Entry 7EVY (electron microscopy, 2.98 A resolution); this record covers chains A and E of the 5 polymer chains in the assembly.

[Chain A]
Protein: Guanine nucleotide-binding protein G(i) subunit alpha-1
Source organism: Homo sapiens
UniProtKB: P63096 (GNAI1_HUMAN); residue numbers follow UniProt; this construct covers 1-354
Sequence (354 residues; row label = number of the first residue in the row):
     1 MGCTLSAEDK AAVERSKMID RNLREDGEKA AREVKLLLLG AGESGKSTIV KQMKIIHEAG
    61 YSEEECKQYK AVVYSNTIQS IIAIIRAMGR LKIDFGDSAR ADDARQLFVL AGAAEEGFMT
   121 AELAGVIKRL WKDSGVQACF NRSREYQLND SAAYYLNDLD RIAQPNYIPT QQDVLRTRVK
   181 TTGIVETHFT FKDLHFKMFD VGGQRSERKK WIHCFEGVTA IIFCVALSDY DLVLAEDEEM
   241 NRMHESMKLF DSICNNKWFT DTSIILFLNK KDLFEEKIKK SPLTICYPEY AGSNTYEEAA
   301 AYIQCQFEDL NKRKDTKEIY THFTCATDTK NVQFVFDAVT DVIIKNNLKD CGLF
Unresolved in the structure: 1-2, 58-181
UniProt features mapped onto this chain:
  - region: Lys35 to Thr48 (G1 motif), Asp173 to Thr181 (G2 motif), Phe196 to Arg205 (G3 motif), Ile265 to Asp272 (G4 motif), Thr324 to Thr329 (G5 motif)
  - binding site (GTP): Glu43 to Thr48, Ser151, Leu175 to Thr181, Asp200 to Gln204, Asn269 to Asp272, Ala326
  - binding site (Mg(2+)): Ser47, Thr181
  - modified residue: Arg178 (ADP-ribosylarginine), Gln204 (Deamidated glutamine), Cys351 (ADP-ribosylcysteine)
  - lipidation: Gly2 (N-myristoyl glycine), Cys3 (S-palmitoyl cysteine)
  - natural variant: Gly40 (G40C: In NEDHISB; G40R: In NEDHISB), Gly45 (G45D: In NEDHISB), Thr48 (T48I: In NEDHISB; T48K: In NEDHISB), Gln52 (Q52P: In NEDHISB), Ser75 (deletion: In NEDHISB; uncertain significance), Gln172 (deletion: In NEDHISB), Asp173 (D173V: In NEDHISB), Glu186 to Phe189 (deletion: In NEDHISB; uncertain significance), Cys224 (C224Y: In NEDHISB), Lys270 (K270N: In NEDHISB; K270R: In NEDHISB), Asp272 (D272G: In NEDHISB), Ala326 (A326P: In NEDHISB), 1 further natural variant entry in UniProt
  - mutagenesis: Gly42 (G42R: Abolishes switch to an activated conformation and dissociation from beta and gamma subunits upon GTP binding. Abolishes interaction with RGS family members), Glu116 (E116L: Enhances interaction (inactive GDP-bound) with RGS14), Gln147 (Q147L: Enhances interaction (inactive GDP-bound) with RGS14), Glu245 (E245L: Enhances interaction (inactive GDP-bound) with RGS14)

[Chain E]
Protein: scFv16
Source organism: Mus musculus
Notes: antibody fragment or engineered binder
Sequence (266 residues; each row starts with the number of its first residue):
     1 DVQLVESGGG LVQPGGSRKL SCSASGFAFS SFGMHWVRQA PEKGLEWVAY ISSGSGTIYY
    61 ADTVKGRFTI SRDDPKNTLF LQMTSLRSED TAMYYCVRSI YYYGSSPFDF WGQGTTLTVS
   121 SGGGGSGGGG SGGGGSDIVM TQATSSVPVT PGESVSISCR SSKSLLHSNG NTYLYWFLQR
   181 PGQSPQLLIY RMSNLASGVP DRFSGSGSGT AFTLTISRLE AEDVGVYYCM QHLEYPLTFG
   241 AGTKLELKAA AENLYFQGHH HHHHHH
Unresolved in the structure: 1, 122-135, 248-266
Disulfides: Cys159-Cys229

[Chain A / chain E interface]
Residue-residue contacts (20):
  Thr4(A) - His167(E)  hydrogen bond (backbone-side chain)
  Ser6(A) - His167(E)
  Ser6(A) - Tyr173(E)  hydrogen bond
  Ala7(A) - His232(E)
  Ala7(A) - Leu233(E)
  Ala7(A) - Tyr235(E)  hydrogen bond (backbone-side chain)
  Glu8(A) - Tyr101(E)
  Glu8(A) - Tyr173(E)
  Glu8(A) - Tyr175(E)  hydrogen bond
  Glu8(A) - Arg191(E)  salt bridge
  Ala11(A) - Tyr101(E)  hydrophobic
  Ala12(A) - Tyr101(E)
  Glu14(A) - Ser52(E)  hydrogen bond
  Glu14(A) - Ser53(E)
  Glu14(A) - Gly56(E)
  Glu14(A) - Thr57(E)
  Arg15(A) - Ile100(E)
  Arg15(A) - Tyr101(E)
  Met18(A) - Ser53(E)
  Met18(A) - Gly54(E)
Other interface residues (no listed pair), chain A (11 interface residues in all): Leu5, Lys10
Other interface residues (no listed pair), chain E (20 interface residues in all): Ser31, Tyr59, Tyr102, Pro107, Asn169, Glu234

[Overview]
The interface between chain A and chain E involves 11 residues on one side and 20 on the other; the contacts
include 5 hydrogen bonds and 1 salt bridge. Polar pairs include Glu8(A)-Arg191(E), Thr4(A)-His167(E) and
Ser6(A)-Tyr173(E).
Chain A is Guanine nucleotide-binding protein G(i) subunit alpha-1 (Homo sapiens) and chain E is scFv16 (Mus
musculus); the structure, Cryo-EM structure of siponimod -bound Sphingosine-1-phosphate receptor 1 in complex
with Gi protein, was determined by electron microscopy, deposited together with 7EVZ, 7EW0, 7EW1 and 7EW7.
